5L8B - chains E and H of the 10 polymer chains in the assembly; structure by X-ray diffraction, 2.21 A resolution.

Chain E (and H):
Name: Uncharacterized protein
Source organism: Rhodospirillum rubrum
Notes: chain H of this document is another copy of the same molecule, construct and numbering; everything in this record applies to it too
UniProtKB: Q2RVS1 (Q2RVS1_RHORT); residues 1-96 here = UniProt positions 1-96
Sequence (116 residues; each row starts with the number of its first residue):
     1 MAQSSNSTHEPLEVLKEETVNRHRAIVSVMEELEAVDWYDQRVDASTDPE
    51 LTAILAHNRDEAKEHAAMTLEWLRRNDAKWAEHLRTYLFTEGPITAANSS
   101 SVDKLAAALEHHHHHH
Disordered / not traced: 1-6, 98-116 (chain H: 1-6, 96-116)
Construct notes: engineered mutation A62 (Glu in Q2RVS1); expression tag (97-116)
Bound ions: Ca2+: E31, E34 (shared with 2 residues of chain D)
Curated features (UniProtKB/Swiss-Prot):
  - binding site (Ca(2+)): E31, E34
  - binding site (Fe cation): E32, H65
  - mutagenesis: E31 to E34 (Wild-type oligomerization. Increased ferroxidase activity), E31 (E31A: Altered oligomeric state in solution (decamers, tetramers and dimers), partial liganding of metal at this site. Increased ferroxidase activity, alone and encapsulated), E32 (E32A: Forms decamers in the absence of Fe(2+), no bound metal ions, 40% ferroxidase activity), E34 (E34A: Altered oligomeric state in solution (decamers and dimers), no metal ligand at this site. Increased ferroxidase activity, alone and encapsulated), W38 (W38A/G: Less stable oligomerization, cannot obtain crystals. Increased ferroxidase activity, alone and encapsulated), H65 (H65A: No longer forms decamers in solution, a minor dimeric form is observed, binds 3 Ca(2+), 55% ferroxidase activity)
Reported in the primary citation:
  - mutagenesis - E32A (40%-55%), H65A (40%-55%): decreased catalytic activity

Chain E / chain H interface:
Residue-residue contacts (9):
  H9(E) with S7(H), hydrogen bond (backbone-side chain)
  E10(E) with R24(H), salt bridge
  P11(E) with L12(H), hydrophobic
  G92(E) with E50(H)
  P93(E) with E50(H)
  I94(E) with E50(H), hydrogen bond (backbone-side chain); I54(H), hydrophobic
  T95(E) with A53(H); I54(H)
Also at the interface, not in a pair above, chain H (7 interface residues in all): H57

In short:
The chain E/chain H interface involves 7 residues from each chain, with 2 hydrogen bonds and 1 salt bridge.
Polar contacts include E10(E)-R24(H), H9(E)-S7(H) and I94(E)-E50(H). From the paper: E32A and H65A of chain E
reduce catalytic activity.
Chain E and chain H are both Uncharacterized protein (Rhodospirillum rubrum); the structure, Crystal structure
of Rhodospirillum rubrum Rru_A0973 mutant E62A, was determined by X-ray diffraction together with 5L89, 5L8G
and 5DA5 from the same study.
